Entry 8ZAL (electron microscopy, 3.11 A resolution); this record covers chains B and I of the 10 polymer chains in the assembly.

[Chain B]
Name: Multidrug export protein EmrA
From: Escherichia coli K-12
UniProtKB: P27303 (EMRA_ECOLI); numbering as in UniProt (aligned over 47-390)
Amino-acid sequence (344 residues; row label = number of the first residue in the row):
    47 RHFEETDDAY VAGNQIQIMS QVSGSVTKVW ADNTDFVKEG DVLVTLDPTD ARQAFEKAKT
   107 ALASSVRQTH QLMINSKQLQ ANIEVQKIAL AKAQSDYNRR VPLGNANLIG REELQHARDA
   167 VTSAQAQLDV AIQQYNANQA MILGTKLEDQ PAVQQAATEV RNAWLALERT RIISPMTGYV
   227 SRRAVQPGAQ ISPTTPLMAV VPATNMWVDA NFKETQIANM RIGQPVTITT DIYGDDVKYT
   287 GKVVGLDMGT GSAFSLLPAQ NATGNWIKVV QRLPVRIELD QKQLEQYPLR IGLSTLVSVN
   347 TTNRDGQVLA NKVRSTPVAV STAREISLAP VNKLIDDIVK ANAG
Disordered / not traced: 47

[Chain I]
Name: Outer membrane protein TolC
From: Escherichia coli K-12
UniProtKB: P02930 (TOLC_ECOLI); residues 1-428 here correspond to UniProt positions 23-450 (UniProt number = residue number + 22)
Amino-acid sequence (428 residues; row label = number of the first residue in the row):
     1 ENLMQVYQQA RLSNPELRKS AADRDAAFEK INEARSPLLP QLGLGADYTY SNGYRDANGI
    61 NSNATSASLQ LTQSIFDMSK WRALTLQEKA AGIQDVTYQT DQQTLILNTA TAYFNVLNAI
   121 DVLSYTQAQK EAIYRQLDQT TQRFNVGLVA ITDVQNARAQ YDTVLANELT ARNNLDNAVE
   181 QLRQITGNYY PELAALNVEN FKTDKPQPVN ALLKEAEKRN LSLLQARLSQ DLAREQIRQA
   241 QDGHLPTLDL TASTGISDTS YSGSKTRGAA GTQYDDSNMG QNKVGLSFSL PIYQGGMVNS
   301 QVKQAQYNFV GASEQLESAH RSVVQTVRSS FNNINASISS INAYKQAVVS AQSSLDAMEA
   361 GYSVGTRTIV DVLDATTTLY NAKQELANAR YNYLINQLNI KSALGTLNEQ DLLALNNALS
   421 KPVSTNPE
Differences from the reference sequence: engineered mutation Leu169 (Val191 in P02930)

[Chain B / chain I interface]
Pairs across the interface (5):
  Arg145(B) - Val364(I)
  Arg145(B) - Thr366(I)
  Leu149(B) - Ala360(I)  hydrophobic
  Leu149(B) - Val364(I)  hydrophobic
  Leu154(B) - Ala357(I)  hydrophobic
Interface residues without a listed pair, chain B (4 interface residues in all): Arg146
Interface residues without a listed pair, chain I (8 interface residues in all): Ser353, Asp356, Gly361, Gly365

[Overview]
4 residues of chain B and 8 residues of chain I are in contact.
Chain B is Multidrug export protein EmrA and chain I is Outer membrane protein TolC, both from Escherichia
coli K-12; the structure, EmrAB-TolC MFS-type tripartite multidrug efflux pump EA, was determined by electron
microscopy.
